4EAX - chains A and B; structure by X-ray diffraction, 2.30 A resolution.

# Chain A (and B)
Name: Beta-nerve growth factor
From: Mus musculus
Notes: chain B of this document is another copy of the same molecule, construct and numbering; everything in this record applies to it too
UniProtKB: P01139 (NGF_MOUSE); residues 1-120 here correspond to UniProt positions 122-241 (UniProt number = residue number + 121)
Chain sequence (120 residues; each row starts with the number of its first residue):
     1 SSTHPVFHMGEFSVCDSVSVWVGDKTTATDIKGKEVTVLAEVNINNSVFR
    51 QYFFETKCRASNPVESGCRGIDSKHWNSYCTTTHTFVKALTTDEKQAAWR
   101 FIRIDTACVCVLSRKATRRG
Disordered / not traced: 1-9, 118-120
Disulfide bonds: Cys-15/Cys-80, Cys-58/Cys-108, Cys-68/Cys-110
Ligand contacts: Lyso-PS (S12; O-[(S)-hydroxy{[(2S)-2-hydroxy-3-(octadec-9-enoyloxy)propyl]oxy}phosphoryl]-L-serine): Phe-49, Lys-88, Trp-99
UniProt features mapped onto this chain:
  - binding site (a 1-acyl-sn-glycero-3-phospho-(1D-myo-inositol)): Arg-50, Tyr-52, Lys-88
  - binding site (a 1-acyl-sn-glycero-3-phospho-L-serine): Arg-50, Lys-88

# How chain A and chain B interact
Residue-residue contacts (41; chain A residue first):
  Glu-11(A) with Tyr-79(B), hydrogen bond; Val-111(B); Leu-112(B)
  Phe-12(A) with Val-111(B); Leu-112(B), hydrogen bond (backbone-backbone); Arg-114(B)
  Val-14(A) with Cys-110(B); Leu-112(B), hydrophobic
  Trp-21(A) with Ile-31(B), hydrophobic; Phe-101(B), hydrophobic
  Ile-31(A) with Trp-21(B), hydrophobic
  Tyr-52(A) with Phe-101(B)
  Phe-54(A) with Thr-85(B), hydrogen bond (backbone-side chain); Phe-86(B), hydrophobic
  Arg-69(A) with Leu-112(B)
  Gly-70(A) with Ile-71(B); Asp-72(B), hydrogen bond (backbone-backbone); Trp-76(B); Leu-112(B)
  Ile-71(A) with Gly-70(B)
  Asp-72(A) with Gly-70(B), hydrogen bond (backbone-backbone); Asp-72(B)
  Trp-76(A) with Gly-70(B)
  Tyr-79(A) with Glu-11(B), hydrogen bond
  Thr-85(A) with Phe-54(B); Thr-106(B)
  Phe-86(A) with Phe-54(B)
  Phe-101(A) with Trp-21(B), hydrophobic; Tyr-52(B)
  Thr-106(A) with Thr-85(B); Thr-106(B), hydrogen bond
  Ala-107(A) with Ala-107(B), hydrophobic
  Cys-110(A) with Ser-13(B); Val-14(B), hydrogen bond (backbone-backbone)
  Val-111(A) with Glu-11(B); Phe-12(B)
  Leu-112(A) with Glu-11(B); Phe-12(B), hydrogen bond (backbone-backbone); Ser-13(B); Arg-69(B)
  Ser-113(A) with Glu-11(B), hydrogen bond
Also at the interface, not in a pair above, chain A (26 interface residues in all): Ser-13, Val-87, Cys-108, Val-109
Also at the interface, not in a pair above, chain B (30 interface residues in all): Gly-10, Thr-83, His-84, Val-87, Cys-108, Val-109, Ser-113

# In short
The interface between chain A and chain B involves 26 residues on one side and 30 on the other, with 10
hydrogen bonds. Polar pairs include Glu-11(A)/Tyr-79(B), Phe-54(A)/Thr-85(B) and Thr-106(A)/Thr-106(B). Chain
A binds Lyso-PS.
Chain A and chain B are both Beta-nerve growth factor (Mus musculus); the structure, Mouse NGF in complex with
Lyso-PS, was determined by X-ray diffraction, deposited together with 4EC7.
